5DZD - chains C and D of the 4 polymer chains in the assembly; structure by X-ray diffraction, 1.57 A resolution.

Chain C (and D):
Molecule: Thioredoxin-interacting protein
Notes: chain D of this document is another copy of the same molecule, construct and numbering; everything in this record applies to it too
Reference sequence: Q9H3M7 (TXNIP_HUMAN); residues 327-338 here = UniProt positions 327-338
Amino-acid sequence (14 residues; row label = number of the first residue in the row):
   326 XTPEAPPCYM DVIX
Modified residues: ACE (acetyl group) at position 326; NH2 (amino group) at position 339
Sequence notes: acetylation (326); amidation (339)

Chain C / chain D interface:
Inter-chain disulfides: C333(C)-C333(D)
Pairs across the interface (6):
  T327(C) - M335(D)
  P328(C) - I338(D)
  A330(C) - M335(D)  hydrophobic
  C333(C) - C333(D)  disulfide
  M335(C) - A330(D)  hydrophobic
  M335(C) - P331(D)
Other interface residues (no listed pair), chain C (6 interface residues in all): Y334
Other interface residues (no listed pair), chain D (6 interface residues in all): Y334

Summary:
The chain C/chain D interface involves 6 residues from each chain; the contacts include 1 disulfide bond.
Chain C and chain D are both Thioredoxin-interacting protein; the structure, Crystal Structure of WW4 domain
of ITCH in complex with TXNIP peptide, was determined by X-ray diffraction.
